4NIG - chains A and B of the 3 polymer chains in the assembly; structure by X-ray diffraction, 1.52 A resolution.

# Chain A
Name: Alpha-ketoglutarate-dependent dioxygenase AlkB
Source organism: Escherichia coli
Notes: EC 1.14.11.33
UniProtKB: P05050 (ALKB_ECOLI); residues 12-216 here = UniProt positions 12-216
Amino-acid sequence (205 residues; numbered 12 to 216; the number before each row is that of its first residue):
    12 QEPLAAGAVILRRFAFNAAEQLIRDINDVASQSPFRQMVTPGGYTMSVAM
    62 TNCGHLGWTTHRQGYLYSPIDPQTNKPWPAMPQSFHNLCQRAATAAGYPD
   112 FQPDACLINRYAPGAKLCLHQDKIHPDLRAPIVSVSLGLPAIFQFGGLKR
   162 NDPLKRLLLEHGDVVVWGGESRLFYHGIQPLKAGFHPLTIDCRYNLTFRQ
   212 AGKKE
Unresolved in the structure: 12, 215-216
Sequence notes: engineered mutation Cys-129 (Ser in P05050), Ile-135 (Asp in P05050), His-136 (Glu in P05050)
Swiss-Prot annotation at these positions:
  - binding site (substrate): Trp-69, Tyr-76 to Tyr-78, Arg-161
  - binding site (2-oxoglutarate): Asn-120 to Tyr-122, Arg-204 to Arg-210
  - binding site (Fe cation): His-131, Asp-133, His-187
  - mutagenesis: Thr-51 (T51A: Slightly reduced activity towards single-stranded DNA containing 1-methyladenine. Reduces affinity for undamaged DNA), Trp-69 (W69A: Abolishes activity towards single-stranded DNA containing 1-methyladenine), Tyr-76 (Y76A: Reduces affinity for damaged DNA and activity towards single-stranded DNA containing 1-methyladenine), Arg-161 (R161A: No effect on enzyme activity. Decreases affinity for damaged DNA)
Ion coordination: Mn2+: His-131, Asp-133, His-187 (together with 2-oxoglutaric acid)
Ligand contacts: 2-oxoglutaric acid (AKG): Met-61, Leu-118, Asn-120, Tyr-122, Leu-128, His-131, Asp-133, Ser-145, Phe-154, Leu-170, His-187, Ile-189, Arg-204, Asn-206, Thr-208

# Chain B
Molecule: 13-nt DNA strand
Sequence (13 nucleotides; each row starts with the number of its first residue):
     1 TAGGTAAXAXCGT
Unresolved in the structure: 1
Modified / non-standard residues: 6MA (N6-methyl-deoxy-adenosine-5'-monophosphate) at position 8; 2YR (2'-deoxy-N-(2-sulfanylethyl)cytidine 5'-(dihydrogen phosphate)) at position 10

# Interface between chain A and chain B
Contacting residue pairs (29):
  Thr-51(A) / DA7(B)  phosphate contact
  Thr-51(A) / DA9(B)  sugar contact
  Pro-52(A) / DA6(B)  phosphate contact
  Pro-52(A) / DA7(B)  phosphate contact
  Gly-53(A) / DA7(B)  hydrogen bond to the phosphate
  Tyr-55(A) / DA9(B)  phosphate contact
  Tyr-55(A) / 2YR_10(B)  sugar contact
  Met-57(A) / 6MA_8(B)  phosphate contact
  Met-57(A) / DA9(B)  phosphate contact
  Trp-69(A) / 6MA_8(B)  base contact
  Gly-75(A) / DA6(B)  phosphate contact
  Tyr-76(A) / DA6(B)  hydrogen bond to the phosphate
  Tyr-76(A) / DA7(B)  sugar contact
  Tyr-76(A) / 6MA_8(B)  hydrogen bond to the phosphate
  Tyr-78(A) / 6MA_8(B)  base contact
  Leu-118(A) / 6MA_8(B)  base contact
  Lys-127(A) / 2YR_10(B)  salt bridge to the phosphate
  Leu-128(A) / 6MA_8(B)  phosphate contact
  Leu-128(A) / DA9(B)  phosphate contact
  Cys-129(A) / 6MA_8(B)  sugar contact
  Cys-129(A) / DA9(B)  hydrogen bond to the phosphate
  Cys-129(A) / 2YR_10(B)  covalent bond
  Leu-130(A) / 6MA_8(B)  phosphate contact
  His-131(A) / 6MA_8(B)  hydrogen bond to the sugar
  Gln-132(A) / 6MA_8(B)  base contact
  Asp-133(A) / 6MA_8(B)  base contact
  Lys-134(A) / DT5(B)  phosphate contact
  Arg-161(A) / DA9(B)  base contact
  Arg-210(A) / 6MA_8(B)  base contact
Other interface residues (no listed pair), chain A (23 interface residues in all): Ser-58, Met-61, Ile-135

# Summary
23 residues of chain A and 6 residues of chain B are in contact; the contacts include 1 covalent bond, 5
hydrogen bonds and 1 salt bridge. Among the polar pairs are His-131(A)/6MA_8(B), Gly-53(A)/DA7(B) and
Tyr-76(A)/DA6(B). Bound to chain A: 2-oxoglutaric acid.
Chain A is Alpha-ketoglutarate-dependent dioxygenase AlkB (Escherichia coli) and chain B is a 13-nt DNA
strand; the structure, Crystal structure of AlkB D135I/E136H mutant protein with cofactors bound to dsDNA
containing m6A/A, was determined by X-ray diffraction together with 4NID, 4NIH and 4NII from the same study.
